Entry 7ZQA (electron microscopy, 3.60 A resolution); this record covers chains P and Q of the 18 polymer chains in the assembly.

== Chain P (and Q) ==
Molecule: VelcroVax tandem HBcAg with SUMO-Affimer inserted at MIR
Organism: synthetic construct
Notes: chain Q of this document is another copy of the same molecule, construct and numbering; everything in this record applies to it too
Sequence (474 residues; row label = number of the first residue in the row):
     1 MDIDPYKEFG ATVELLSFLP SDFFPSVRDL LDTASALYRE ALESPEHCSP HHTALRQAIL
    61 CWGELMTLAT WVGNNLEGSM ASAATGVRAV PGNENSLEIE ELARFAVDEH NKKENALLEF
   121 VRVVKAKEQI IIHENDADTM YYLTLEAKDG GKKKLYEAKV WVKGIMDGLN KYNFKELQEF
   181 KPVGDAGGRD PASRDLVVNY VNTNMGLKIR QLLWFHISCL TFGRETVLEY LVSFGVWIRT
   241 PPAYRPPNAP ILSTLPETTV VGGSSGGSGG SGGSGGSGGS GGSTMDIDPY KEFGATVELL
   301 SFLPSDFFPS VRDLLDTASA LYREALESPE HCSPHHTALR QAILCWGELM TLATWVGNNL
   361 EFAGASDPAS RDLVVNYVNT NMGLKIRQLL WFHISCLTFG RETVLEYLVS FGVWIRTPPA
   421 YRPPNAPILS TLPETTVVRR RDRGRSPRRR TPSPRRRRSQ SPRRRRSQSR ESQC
Unresolved in the structure: 77-194, 256-284, 359-374, 432-474 (chain Q: 77-194, 256-284, 361-371, 432-474)
Cystine bridges: Cys61-Cys345

== How chain P and chain Q interact ==
Residue-residue contacts - 19 pairs, chain P then chain Q:
  Pro304(P) - Tyr421(Q)
  Asp306(P) - Pro418(Q)
  Asp306(P) - Tyr421(Q)  hydrogen bond
  Phe307(P) - Pro418(Q)
  Phe307(P) - Tyr421(Q)  hydrophobic
  Phe308(P) - Pro418(Q)
  Pro309(P) - Arg416(Q)
  Asp313(P) - Arg416(Q)  salt bridge
  Asp316(P) - Arg416(Q)  salt bridge
  Thr317(P) - Phe302(Q)
  Thr317(P) - Val413(Q)
  Ala320(P) - Phe302(Q)  hydrophobic
  Leu321(P) - Phe302(Q)  hydrophobic
  Arg323(P) - Glu298(Q)
  Phe411(P) - Tyr421(Q)  hydrophobic
  Ala426(P) - Tyr421(Q)  hydrophobic
  Ile428(P) - Tyr421(Q)
  Ile428(P) - Arg422(Q)
  Ile428(P) - Pro423(Q)
Other interface residues (no listed pair), chain P (15 interface residues in all): Ser319
Other interface residues (no listed pair), chain Q (12 interface residues in all): Leu299, Val409, Thr417, Ala420

== Summary ==
15 residues of chain P face 12 of chain Q across their interface, with 1 hydrogen bond and 2 salt bridges.
Polar pairs include Asp313(P)-Arg416(Q), Asp316(P)-Arg416(Q) and Asp306(P)-Tyr421(Q).
Both chains are VelcroVax tandem HBcAg with SUMO-Affimer inserted at MIR (synthetic construct). Entry 7ZQA
(VelcroVax tandem HBcAg with SUMO-Affimer inserted at MIR (T=3* VLP)) was determined by electron microscopy
together with 7ZQ8 from the same study.
